PDB entry 8DL8 | electron microscopy, 3.00 A resolution | chains A and C of the 3 polymer chains in the assembly

== Chain A ==
Protein: Solute carrier family 40 member 1
Source organism: Homo sapiens
UniProt: Q9NP59 (S40A1_HUMAN); numbering as in UniProt (aligned over 1-571)
Amino-acid sequence (577 residues; numbered 1 to 577; the number before each row is that of its first residue):
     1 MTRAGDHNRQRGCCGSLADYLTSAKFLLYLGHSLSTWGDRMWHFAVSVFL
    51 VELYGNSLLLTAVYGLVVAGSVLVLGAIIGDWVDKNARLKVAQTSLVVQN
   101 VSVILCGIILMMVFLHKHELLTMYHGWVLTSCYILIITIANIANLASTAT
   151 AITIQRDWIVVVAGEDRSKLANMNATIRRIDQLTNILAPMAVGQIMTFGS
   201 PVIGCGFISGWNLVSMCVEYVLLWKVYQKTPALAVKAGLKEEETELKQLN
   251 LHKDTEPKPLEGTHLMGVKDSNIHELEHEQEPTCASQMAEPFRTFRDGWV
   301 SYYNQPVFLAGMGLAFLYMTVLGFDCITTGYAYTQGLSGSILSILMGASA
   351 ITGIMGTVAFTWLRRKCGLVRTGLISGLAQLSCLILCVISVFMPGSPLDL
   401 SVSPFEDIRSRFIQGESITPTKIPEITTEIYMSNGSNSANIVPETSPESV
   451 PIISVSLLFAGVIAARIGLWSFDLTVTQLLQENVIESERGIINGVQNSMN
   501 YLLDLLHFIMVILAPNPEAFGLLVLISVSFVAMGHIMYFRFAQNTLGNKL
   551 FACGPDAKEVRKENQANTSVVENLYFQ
Unresolved in the structure: 1-14, 239-283, 398-450, 558-577
Sequence notes: expression tag (572-577)
Curated features (UniProtKB/Swiss-Prot):
  - binding site (Fe cation): Asp-39, His-43, Cys-326, His-507
  - glycosylation: Asn-434 (N-linked (GlcNAc...) asparagine)
  - natural variant: Tyr-64 (Y64N: In HFE4), Ala-77 (A77D: In HFE4), Gly-80 (G80S: In HFE4; G80V: In HFE4), Asn-144 (N144D: In HFE4; N144H: In HFE4; N144T: In HFE4), Asp-157 (D157G: In HFE4), Val-162 (deletion: In HFE4), Asn-174 (N174I: In iron overload), Asp-181 (D181V: In HFE4), Gln-182 (Q182H: In HFE4), Gln-248 (Q248H: Associated with mild anemia and a tendency to iron loading. Prevents hepcidin/HAMP-induced degradation. Protects against severe malaria disease), Gly-267 (G267D: In HFE4), Asp-270 (D270V: In HFE4), 3 further natural variant entries in UniProt
  - mutagenesis: Arg-88 (R88G: Reduces protein stability. Loss of cell surface localization. Loss of iron export activity. Increases intracellular manganese), Asp-157 (D157Y: Loss of iron export activity. Loss of cell surface localization. Increases intracellular manganese), Leu-170 (L170F: Loss of iron export activity), Lys-236 (K236R: No loss of ubiquitination; when associated with R-253), Lys-240 (K240E: Loss of HAMP-induced endocytosis), Lys-253 (K253R: No loss of ubiquitination; when associated with R-236), Cys-326 (C326S: Complete loss of HAMP-dependent ubiquitination. Does not affect protein stability. Does not affect cell surface localization), Ser-338 (S338R: Reduces protein stability), Tyr-501 (Y501C: About 90% loss of HAMP binding), Asp-504 (D504N: About 95% loss of HAMP binding)
Cystine bridges: Cys-367/Cys-553
Ion coordination: Co2+ site 1: Asp-39, His-43; Co2+ site 2 near His-507 (its only coordinating residue here)
From the paper describing this entry:
  - Co2+ coordination: Asp-39, His-43, Cys-326, His-507

== Chain C ==
Protein: 11F9 light-chain
Source organism: Mus musculus
Amino-acid sequence (213 residues; row label = number of the first residue in the row):
    21 DIVMTQSQKFMSTSVGDRVSITCKASQNVGTAVAWYQKKPGQSPKLLIYS
    71 ASNRYSGVPDRFTGSGSGTDFTLTISNMQSEDLADYFCQQYGSYPLTFGS
   121 GTKLEIKEAEAAPTVSIFPPSSEQLTSGGASVVCFLNNFYPKDINVKWKI
   171 DGSERQNGVLNSWTDQDSKDSTYSMSSTLTLTKDEYERHNSYTCEATHKT
   221 STSPIVKSFNRNE
Cystine bridges: Cys-43/Cys-108

== How chain A and chain C interact ==
Contacting residue pairs (5):
  Asn-304(A) with Gly-50(C)
  Pro-306(A) with Gly-112(C)
  Ile-485(A) with Ser-70(C)
  Ser-487(A) with Asn-73(C)
  Asn-544(A) with Tyr-114(C)
Interface residues without a listed pair, chain C (9 interface residues in all): Val-49, Thr-51, Tyr-69, Tyr-111

== Overview ==
5 residues of chain A and 9 residues of chain C are in contact. Asp-39(A) and His-43(A) coordinate Co2+ site
1. From UniProt: 4 Fe cation-binding residues and 10 mutagenesis sites on chain A. From the paper: Co2+
coordination by Asp-39(A), His-43(A) and Cys-326(A) among others.
Here chain A is Solute carrier family 40 member 1 (Homo sapiens) and chain C is 11F9 light-chain (Mus
musculus). Entry 8DL8 (Cryo-EM structure of human ferroportin/slc40 bound to Co2+ in nanodisc) was determined
by electron microscopy, deposited together with 8DL7.
